PDB entry 6HTC | X-ray diffraction, 2.80 A resolution | chains C and D of the 28 polymer chains in the assembly

# Chain C
Name: Proteasome subunit alpha type-4
Source organism: Saccharomyces cerevisiae (strain ATCC 204508 / S288c)
Notes: EC 3.4.25.1
Reference sequence: P40303 (PSA4_YEAST); residues -1 to 252 here correspond to UniProt positions 1-254 (UniProt number = residue number + 2)
Sequence (254 residues; row label = number of the first residue in the row; numbers below 1 keep their minus sign (Met-1 is residue -1)):
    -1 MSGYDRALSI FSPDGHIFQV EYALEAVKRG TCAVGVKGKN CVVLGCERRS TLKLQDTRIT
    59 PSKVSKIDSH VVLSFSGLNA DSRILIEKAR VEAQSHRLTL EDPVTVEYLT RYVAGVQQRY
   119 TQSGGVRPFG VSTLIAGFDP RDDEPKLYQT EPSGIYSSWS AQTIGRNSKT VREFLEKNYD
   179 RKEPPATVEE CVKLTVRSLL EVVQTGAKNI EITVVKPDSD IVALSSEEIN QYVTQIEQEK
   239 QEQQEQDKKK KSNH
Disordered / not traced: -1 to 0, 241-252
UniProt features mapped onto this chain:
  - modified residue: Thr58 (Phosphothreonine)

# Chain D
Name: Proteasome subunit alpha type-5
Source organism: Saccharomyces cerevisiae (strain ATCC 204508 / S288c)
Notes: EC 3.4.25.1
Reference sequence: P32379 (PSA5_YEAST); residues -7 to 252 here correspond to UniProt positions 1-260 (UniProt number = residue number + 8)
Sequence (260 residues; numbered -7 to 252; the number before each row is that of its first residue; numbers below 1 keep their minus sign (Met-7 is residue -7)):
    -7 MFLTRSEYDR GVSTFSPEGR LFQVEYSLEA IKLGSTAIGI ATKEGVVLGV EKRATSPLLE
    53 SDSIEKIVEI DRHIGCAMSG LTADARSMIE HARTAAVTHN LYYDEDINVE SLTQSVCDLA
   113 LRFGEGASGE ERLMSRPFGV ALLIAGHDAD DGYQLFHAEP SGTFYRYNAK AIGSGSEGAQ
   173 AELLNEWHSS LTLKEAELLV LKILKQVMEE KLDENNAQLS CITKQDGFKI YDNEKTAELI
   233 KELKEKEAAE SPEEADVEMS
Disordered / not traced: -7 to 0, 118-124, 243-252

# Chain C / chain D interface
Contacting residue pairs (62; chain C residue first):
  Asp3(C) with Glu117(D)
  Arg4(C) with Glu117(D)
  Ala5(C) with Val4(D), hydrophobic; Glu117(D); Ser127(D)
  Ser7(C) with Ser127(D); Arg128(D)
  Ile8(C) with Gln15(D)
  Phe9(C) with Gln15(D); Tyr18(D), hydrophobic; Ser19(D); Ala22(D), hydrophobic; Leu73(D), hydrophobic; Arg128(D); Pro129(D); Gly131(D)
  Ser10(C) with Tyr18(D)
  Pro11(C) with Tyr18(D), hydrophobic; Glu21(D)
  Asp12(C) with Glu21(D)
  Gly13(C) with Tyr18(D); Glu21(D); Ala22(D)
  His14(C) with Leu25(D)
  Ile15(C) with Leu73(D), hydrophobic; Arg128(D)
  Lys35(C) with Glu52(D), salt bridge
  Gln116(C) with Ala75(D); Asp76(D)
  Thr119(C) with Arg128(D), hydrogen bond (backbone-side chain)
  Gln120(C) with Met126(D); Ser127(D), hydrogen bond (backbone-backbone); Arg128(D); Pro129(D); Phe130(D)
  Ser121(C) with Ser127(D)
  Gly122(C) with Ser127(D)
  Ser151(C) with Ala75(D)
  Gly152(C) with Ala75(D)
  Ile153(C) with Thr74(D); Ala75(D)
  Ser155(C) with Leu51(D); Ser55(D)
  Ser156(C) with Leu51(D); Glu52(D), hydrogen bond; Ser55(D), hydrogen bond (backbone-side chain)
  Trp157(C) with Thr47(D); Ser48(D); Leu50(D); Leu51(D); Glu52(D)
  Ser158(C) with Leu50(D), hydrogen bond (backbone-backbone); Glu52(D), hydrogen bond
  Ala159(C) with Leu50(D)
  Leu173(C) with Leu50(D), hydrophobic
  Glu174(C) with Ser48(D), hydrogen bond; Pro49(D); Leu50(D)
  Arg179(C) with Pro49(D), hydrogen bond (side chain-backbone); Leu50(D); Leu51(D), hydrogen bond (side chain-backbone); Glu52(D)
Also at the interface, not in a pair above, chain C (31 interface residues in all): Arg170, Tyr177
Also at the interface, not in a pair above, chain D (26 interface residues in all): Asp1

# Overview
Chain C and chain D form an interface of 31 and 26 residues respectively; the contacts include 9 hydrogen
bonds and 1 salt bridge. Polar pairs include Lys35(C)-Glu52(D), Thr119(C)-Arg128(D) and Ser156(C)-Glu52(D).
Here chain C is Proteasome subunit alpha type-4 and chain D is Proteasome subunit alpha type-5, both from
Saccharomyces cerevisiae (strain ATCC 204508 / S288c). Entry 6HTC (Yeast 20S proteasome with human beta2c
(S171G) in complex with ONX 0914) was determined by X-ray diffraction (same publication as 6HTB, 6HTD, 6HTP,
6HTR, 6HUB, 6HUC and 30 further entries).
